5LK5 - chains B and F of the 10 polymer chains in the assembly; structure by X-ray diffraction, 2.30 A resolution.

# Chain B
Name: Calreticulin
Source organism: Homo sapiens
UniProt: P27797 (CALR_HUMAN); residue numbers follow UniProt; this construct covers 18-203, 303-368
Amino-acid sequence (265 residues; row label = number of the first residue in the row; note: 94 numbers in that range are skipped by the numbering (no residue carries them; nothing is unmodelled there)):
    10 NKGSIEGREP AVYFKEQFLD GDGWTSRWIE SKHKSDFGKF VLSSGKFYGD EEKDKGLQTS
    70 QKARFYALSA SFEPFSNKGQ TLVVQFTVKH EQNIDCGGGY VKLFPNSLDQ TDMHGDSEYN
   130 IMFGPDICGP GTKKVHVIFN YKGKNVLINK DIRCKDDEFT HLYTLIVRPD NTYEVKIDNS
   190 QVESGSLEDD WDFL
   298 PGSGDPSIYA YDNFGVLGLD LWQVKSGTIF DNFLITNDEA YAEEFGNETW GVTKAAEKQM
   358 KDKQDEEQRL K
Unresolved in the structure: 10-17, 298-302, 368
Construct notes: expression tag (10-17); engineered mutation Lys71 (Asp in P27797); linker (299-302)
Disulfides: Cys105-Cys137
Ion coordination: Ca2+: Gln26, Lys62, Lys64, Asp328
Swiss-Prot annotation at these positions:
  - binding site (Ca(2+)): Gln26, Lys62, Lys64, Asp328
  - binding site (an alpha-D-glucoside): Tyr109, Lys111, Tyr128, Asp135, Asp317
  - modified residue: Lys48 (N6-acetyllysine), Lys64 (N6-(2-hydroxyisobutyryl)lysine), Lys159 (N6-acetyllysine)
  - glycosylation: Asn344 (N-linked (GlcNAc...) asparagine)

# Chain F
Name: Calreticulin
Source organism: Homo sapiens
UniProt: P27797 (CALR_HUMAN); residue numbers follow UniProt; this construct covers 18-204, 303-368
Amino-acid sequence (265 residues; numbered 10 to 368; 94 numbers in that range are skipped by the numbering (no residue carries them; nothing is unmodelled there); the number before each row is that of its first residue):
    10 NKGSIEGREP AVYFKEQFLD GDGWTSRWIE SKHKSDFGKF VLSSGKFYGD EEKDKGLQTS
    70 QKARFYALSA SFEPFSNKGQ TLVVQFTVKH EQNIDCGGGY VKLFPNSLDQ TDMHGDSEYN
   130 IMFGPDICGP GTKKVHVIFN YKGKNVLINK DIRCKDDEFT HLYTLIVRPD NTYEVKIDNS
   190 QVESGSLEDD WDFLPGSG
   302 DPSIYAYDNF GVLGLDLWQV KSGTIFDNFL ITNDEAYAEE FGNETWGVTK AAEKQMKDKQ
   362 DEEQRLK
Unresolved in the structure: 10-18, 368
Construct notes: expression tag (10-17); engineered mutation Lys71 (Asp in P27797); linker (205-207, 302)
Disulfides: Cys105-Cys137
Ion coordination: Ca2+: Gln26, Lys62, Lys64, Asp328
Swiss-Prot annotation at these positions:
  - binding site (Ca(2+)): Gln26, Lys62, Lys64, Asp328
  - binding site (an alpha-D-glucoside): Tyr109, Lys111, Tyr128, Asp135, Asp317
  - modified residue: Lys48 (N6-acetyllysine), Lys64 (N6-(2-hydroxyisobutyryl)lysine), Lys159 (N6-acetyllysine)
  - glycosylation: Asn344 (N-linked (GlcNAc...) asparagine)

# Chain B / chain F interface
Pairs across the interface (6):
  Lys55(B) - Asp309(F)  salt bridge
  Ser69(B) - Lys87(F)
  Ser69(B) - Gly88(F)
  Gln70(B) - Gly88(F)
  Lys71(B) - Gly88(F)  hydrogen bond (backbone-backbone)
  Ser323(B) - Gly88(F)
Interface residues without a listed pair, chain F (6 interface residues in all): Gln89, Pro178, Tyr306

# In short
The interface between chain B and chain F involves 5 residues on one side and 6 on the other, with 1 hydrogen
bond and 1 salt bridge. Polar pairs include Lys55(B)-Asp309(F) and Lys71(B)-Gly88(F).
Both chains are Calreticulin (Homo sapiens). Entry 5LK5 (Crystal structure of the globular domain of human
calreticulin mutant D71K) was determined by X-ray diffraction (same publication as 5HCA and 5HCF).
